Entry 7RNO (solution NMR); this record covers chains B and C of the 3 polymer chains in the assembly.

== Chain B ==
Molecule: Beta-2-microglobulin
Source organism: Bos taurus
UniProtKB: P01888 (B2MG_BOVIN); residues 2-99 here correspond to UniProt positions 21-118 (UniProt number = residue number + 19)
Chain sequence (99 residues; each row starts with the number of its first residue):
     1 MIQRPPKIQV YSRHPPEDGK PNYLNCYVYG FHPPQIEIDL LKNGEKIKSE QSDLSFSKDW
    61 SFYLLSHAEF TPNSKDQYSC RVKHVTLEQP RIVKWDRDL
Unresolved in the structure: 1-2
Sequence notes: initiating methionine (1)

== Chain C ==
Molecule: TAP binding protein-like variant
Source organism: Homo sapiens
UniProtKB: Q53GH5 (Q53GH5_HUMAN); residues 1-384 here correspond to UniProt positions 22-405 (UniProt number = residue number + 21)
Chain sequence (396 residues; each row starts with the number of its first residue):
     1 KPHPAEGQWR AVDVVLDCFL VKDGAHRGAX ASSEDRARAS LVLKQVPVLD DGSLEDFTDF
    61 QGGTLAQDDP PIIFEASVDL VQIPQAEALL HADCSGKEVT CEISRYFLQM TETTVKTAAW
   121 FMANVQVSGG GPSISLVMKT PRVAKNEVLW HPTLNLPLSP QGTVRTAVEF QVMTQTQSLS
   181 FLLGSSASLD CGFSMAPGLD LISVEWRLQH KGRGQLVYSW TAGQGQAVRK GATLEPAQLG
   241 MARDASLTLP GLTIQDEGTY ICQITTSLYR AQQIIQLNIQ ASPKVRLSLA NEALLPTLIC
   301 DIAGYYPLDV VVTWTREELG GSPAQVSGAS FSSLRQSVAG TYSISSSLTA EPGSAGATYT
   361 CQVTHISLEE PLGASTQVVP PERRLEGGLE VLFQGP
Unresolved in the structure: 1, 385-396
Modified positions: 3X9 (3-{[(1-hydroxy-2,2,5,5-tetramethyl-2,5-dihydro-1H-pyrrol-3-yl)methyl]disulfanyl}-L-alanine) at position 30
Sequence notes: conflict 3X9_30 (Leu51 in Q53GH5), Trp120 (Arg141 in Q53GH5); expression tag (385-396)

== Chain B / chain C interface ==
Pairs across the interface (19):
  Pro5(B) - Asp309(C)
  Pro6(B) - Asp309(C)
  Lys7(B) - Leu308(C)
  Lys7(B) - Asp309(C)
  Lys7(B) - Leu334(C)
  Ile8(B) - Phe331(C)
  Gln9(B) - Leu334(C)
  Tyr29(B) - Leu334(C)
  Asp59(B) - Lys211(C)
  Gln89(B) - Ser327(C)
  Arg91(B) - Asp309(C)
  Arg91(B) - Phe331(C)
  Ile92(B) - Ala329(C)
  Ile92(B) - Ser330(C)
  Ile92(B) - Phe331(C)
  Val93(B) - Phe331(C)
  Lys94(B) - Ser330(C)
  Lys94(B) - Phe331(C)
  Lys94(B) - Ser332(C)
Other interface residues (no listed pair), chain C (10 interface residues in all): Gly328

== In short ==
Chain B and chain C form an interface of 12 and 10 residues respectively.
Chain B is Beta-2-microglobulin (Bos taurus) and chain C is TAP binding protein-like variant (Homo sapiens);
the structure, Model of the Ac-6-FP/hpMR1/bB2m/TAPBPR complex from integrated docking, NMR and restrained MD,
was determined by solution NMR.
